PDB entry 8VW9 | electron microscopy, 2.60 A resolution | chain A

# Chain A
Protein: ATP-dependent zinc metalloprotease FtsH
Organism: Thermotoga maritima
Notes: EC 3.4.24.-
Reference sequence: Q9WZ49 (FTSH_THEMA); residue numbers follow UniProt; this construct covers 147-610
Sequence (467 residues; row label = number of the first residue in the row):
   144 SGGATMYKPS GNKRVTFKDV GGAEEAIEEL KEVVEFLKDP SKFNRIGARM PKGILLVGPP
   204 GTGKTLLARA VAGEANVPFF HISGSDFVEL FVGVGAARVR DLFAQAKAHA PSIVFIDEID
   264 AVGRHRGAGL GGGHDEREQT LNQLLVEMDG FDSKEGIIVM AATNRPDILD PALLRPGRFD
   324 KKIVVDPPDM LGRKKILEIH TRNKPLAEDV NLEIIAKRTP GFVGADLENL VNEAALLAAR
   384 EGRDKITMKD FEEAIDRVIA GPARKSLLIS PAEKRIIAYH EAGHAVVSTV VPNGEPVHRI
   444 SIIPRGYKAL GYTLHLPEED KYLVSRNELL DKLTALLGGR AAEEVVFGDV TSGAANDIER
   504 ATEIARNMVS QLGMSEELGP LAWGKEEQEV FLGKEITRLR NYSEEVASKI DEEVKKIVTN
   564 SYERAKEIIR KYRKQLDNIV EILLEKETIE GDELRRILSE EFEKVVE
Disordered / not traced: 144-155, 231-236, 267-279, 517-551, 606-610
Sequence notes: expression tag (144-146); engineered mutation Ser255 (Cys in Q9WZ49), Leu410 (Lys in Q9WZ49), Ala415 (Lys in Q9WZ49), Ser513 (Cys in Q9WZ49), Ser564 (Cys in Q9WZ49)
Metal / ion sites: Mg2+: Thr208 (together with ATP); Zn2+: His423, His427, Asp500
Residues lining bound ligands: ATP (adenosine-5'-triphosphate): Asp162, Val163, Gly164, Pro203, Gly204, Thr205, Gly206, Lys207, Thr208, Leu209, Glu261, Asn307, Ile339, His343, Gly367, Ala368, Glu371
From the paper describing this entry:
  - binding site for ATP: Gly204, Thr205, Gly206, Lys207, Thr208, Glu261, Asn307
  - catalytic residues: Arg318 (citing earlier work)

# Overview
Bound to chain A: ATP. His423, His427 and Asp500 coordinate Zn2+. From the paper: the catalytic residue
Arg318; a binding site for ATP at Gly204, Thr205 and Gly206 among others.
Chain A is ATP-dependent zinc metalloprotease FtsH (Thermotoga maritima); the structure, CryoEM Structure of a
FtsH Helical Assembly in the Presence of ATP, was determined by electron microscopy together with 8VWA, 8VWB
and 8VWC from the same study.
